PDB entry 1M3K | X-ray diffraction, 1.70 A resolution | chains A and B of the 4 polymer chains in the assembly

== Chain A (and B) ==
Name: Acetyl-CoA acetyltransferase
From: Zoogloea ramigera
Notes: EC 2.3.1.9; chain B of this document is another copy of the same molecule, construct and numbering; everything in this record applies to it too
UniProt: P07097 (THIL_ZOORA); the construct has insertions or renumbered stretches relative to UniProt, so the offset changes along the chain: 1-9 = UniProt 1-9; 11-392 = UniProt 10-391
Sequence (392 residues; numbered 1 to 392; the number before each row is that of its first residue):
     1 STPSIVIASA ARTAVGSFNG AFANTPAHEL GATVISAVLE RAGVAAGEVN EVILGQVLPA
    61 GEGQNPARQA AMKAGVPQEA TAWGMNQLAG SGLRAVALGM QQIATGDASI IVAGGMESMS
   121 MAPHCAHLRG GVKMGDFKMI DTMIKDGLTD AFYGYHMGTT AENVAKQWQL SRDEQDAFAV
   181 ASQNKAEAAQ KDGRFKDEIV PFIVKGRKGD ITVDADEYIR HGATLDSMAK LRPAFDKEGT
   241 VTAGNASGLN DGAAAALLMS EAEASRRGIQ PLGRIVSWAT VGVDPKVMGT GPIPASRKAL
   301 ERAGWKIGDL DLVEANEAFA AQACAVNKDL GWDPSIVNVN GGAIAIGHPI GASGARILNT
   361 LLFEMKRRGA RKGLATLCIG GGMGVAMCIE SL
Construct notes: insertion (10); engineered mutation A89 (Cys88 in P07097); conflict R129 (Ala128 in P07097)

== Chain A / chain B interface ==
Residue-residue contacts (148):
  F18(A) with R129(B)
  N19(A) with R129(B)
  N24(A) with H127(B)
  E51(A) with R94(B), salt bridge; T280(B)
  A60(A) with D146(B)
  G61(A) with K145(B); D146(B), hydrogen bond (backbone-side chain)
  E62(A) with D146(B), hydrogen bond (backbone-side chain)
  G63(A) with K145(B); D146(B), hydrogen bond (backbone-side chain)
  Q64(A) with L88(B); K145(B); D146(B); G147(B), hydrogen bond (side chain-backbone); L148(B); T149(B); D150(B); M157(B), hydrogen bond; G380(B); G381(B)
  N65(A) with N86(B); M383(B)
  R68(A) with F152(B); V283(B), hydrogen bond (side chain-backbone); G381(B), hydrogen bond (side chain-backbone); G382(B), hydrogen bond (side chain-backbone)
  Q69(A) with A151(B); F152(B)
  M72(A) with F152(B), hydrophobic; P285(B), hydrophobic
  Q78(A) with G282(B); V283(B), hydrogen bond (backbone-backbone); D284(B), hydrogen bond
  E79(A) with V281(B); G282(B), hydrogen bond (backbone-backbone)
  A80(A) with G282(B)
  T81(A) with Q87(B); T280(B); V281(B); G282(B); M383(B)
  A82(A) with Q87(B); M383(B)
  W83(A) with M85(B), hydrophobic; N86(B); Q87(B); R94(B); L98(B), hydrophobic
  G84(A) with M85(B); N86(B), hydrogen bond (backbone-backbone)
  M85(A) with W83(B), hydrophobic; G84(B); M85(B), hydrophobic
  N86(A) with N65(B); W83(B); G84(B), hydrogen bond (backbone-backbone)
  Q87(A) with A82(B); W83(B)
  L88(A) with Q64(B)
  R94(A) with E51(B), salt bridge; W83(B); Q102(B), hydrogen bond
  L98(A) with W83(B), hydrophobic; Q102(B)
  Q101(A) with Q102(B), hydrogen bond; T105(B), hydrogen bond; D107(B), hydrogen bond
  Q102(A) with R94(B), hydrogen bond; L98(B); Q101(B), hydrogen bond; W278(B)
  T105(A) with Q101(B), hydrogen bond; T105(B)
  D107(A) with Q101(B), hydrogen bond; W278(B), hydrogen bond; R302(B), salt bridge
  M119(A) with R129(B)
  S120(A) with H127(B), hydrogen bond (backbone-side chain); R129(B), hydrogen bond (backbone-side chain)
  M121(A) with H127(B)
  A122(A) with H127(B); R129(B), hydrogen bond (backbone-side chain)
  P123(A) with C125(B), hydrophobic; A126(B); H127(B)
  H124(A) with H124(B); C125(B); A126(B), hydrogen bond (backbone-backbone)
  C125(A) with P123(B), hydrophobic; H124(B); C125(B), hydrophobic
  A126(A) with P123(B); H124(B), hydrogen bond (backbone-backbone)
  H127(A) with N24(B); S120(B), hydrogen bond (side chain-backbone); M121(B); A122(B); P123(B)
  R129(A) with F18(B); N19(B); M119(B); S120(B), hydrogen bond (side chain-backbone); A122(B), hydrogen bond (side chain-backbone); D141(B), salt bridge; M143(B)
  M139(A) with M139(B), hydrophobic
  D141(A) with R129(B), salt bridge
  M143(A) with R129(B)
  K145(A) with G61(B); G63(B); Q64(B)
  D146(A) with A60(B); G61(B), hydrogen bond (side chain-backbone); E62(B), hydrogen bond (side chain-backbone); G63(B), hydrogen bond (side chain-backbone); Q64(B)
  G147(A) with Q64(B), hydrogen bond (backbone-side chain)
  L148(A) with Q64(B)
  T149(A) with Q64(B)
  D150(A) with Q64(B)
  A151(A) with Q64(B); Q69(B)
  F152(A) with R68(B); Q69(B); M72(B), hydrophobic
  M157(A) with Q64(B), hydrogen bond
  W278(A) with Q102(B); D107(B), hydrogen bond
  T280(A) with E51(B); T81(B)
  V281(A) with E79(B); T81(B)
  G282(A) with Q78(B); E79(B), hydrogen bond (backbone-backbone); A80(B); T81(B)
  V283(A) with R68(B), hydrogen bond (backbone-side chain); Q78(B), hydrogen bond (backbone-backbone)
  D284(A) with Q78(B), hydrogen bond
  R302(A) with D107(B), salt bridge
  G380(A) with Q64(B)
  G381(A) with Q64(B); R68(B), hydrogen bond (backbone-side chain)
  G382(A) with R68(B), hydrogen bond (backbone-side chain)
  M383(A) with N65(B); T81(B); A82(B)
Interface residues without a listed pair, chain A (69 interface residues in all): A23, P59, A104, G106, L128, P285
Interface residues without a listed pair, chain B (68 interface residues in all): A23, P59, A104, L128

== Summary ==
69 residues of chain A face 68 of chain B across their interface, with 42 hydrogen bonds and 6 salt bridges.
Polar contacts include E51(A)-R94(B), D107(A)-R302(B) and R129(A)-D141(B).
Both chains are Acetyl-CoA acetyltransferase (Zoogloea ramigera). Entry 1M3K (biosynthetic thiolase, inactive
C89A mutant) was determined by X-ray diffraction (same publication as 1M1O, 1M1T, 1M3Z, 1M4S and 1M4T).
